Entry 9ETZ (electron microscopy, 2.40 A resolution); this record covers chains L and M of the 32 polymer chains in the assembly.

Chain L:
Name: Cytochrome b-c1 complex subunit 1, mitochondrial
Organism: Saccharomyces cerevisiae
UniProt: P07256 (QCR1_YEAST); residue numbers follow UniProt; this construct covers 27-457
Chain sequence (431 residues; row label = number of the first residue in the row):
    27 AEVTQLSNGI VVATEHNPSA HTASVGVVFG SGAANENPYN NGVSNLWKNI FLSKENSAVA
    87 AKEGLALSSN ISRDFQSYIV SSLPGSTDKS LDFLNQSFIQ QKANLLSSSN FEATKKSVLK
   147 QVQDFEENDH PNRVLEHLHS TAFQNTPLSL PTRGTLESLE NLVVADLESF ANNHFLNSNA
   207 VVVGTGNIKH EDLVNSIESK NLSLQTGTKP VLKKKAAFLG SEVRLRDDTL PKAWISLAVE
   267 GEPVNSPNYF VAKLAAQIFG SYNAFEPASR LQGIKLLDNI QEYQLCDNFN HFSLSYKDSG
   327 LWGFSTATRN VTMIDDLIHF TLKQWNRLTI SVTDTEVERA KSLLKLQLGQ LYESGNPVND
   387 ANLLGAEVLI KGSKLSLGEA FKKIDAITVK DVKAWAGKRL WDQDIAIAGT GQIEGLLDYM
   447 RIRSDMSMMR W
Residues lining bound ligands: 1,2-diacyl-sn-glycero-3-phoshocholine (PCF): Trp427, Asp428, Ser453, Met454, Met455

Chain M:
Name: Cytochrome b-c1 complex subunit 2, mitochondrial
Organism: Saccharomyces cerevisiae
UniProt: P07257 (QCR2_YEAST); residues 17-368 here = UniProt positions 17-368
Chain sequence (352 residues; numbered 17 to 368; the number before each row is that of its first residue):
    17 LTVSARDAPT KISTLAVKVH GGSRYATKDG VAHLLNRFNF QNTNTRSALK LVRESELLGG
    77 TFKSTLDREY ITLKATFLKD DLPYYVNALA DVLYKTAFKP HELTESVLPA ARYDYAVAEQ
   137 CPVKSAEDQL YAITFRKGLG NPLLYDGVER VSLQDIKDFA DKVYTKENLE VSGENVVEAD
   197 LKRFVDESLL STLPAGKSLV SKSEPKFFLG EENRVRFIGD SVAAIGIPVN KASLAQYEVL
   257 ANYLTSALSE LSGLISSAKL DKFTDGGLFT LFVRDQDSAV VSSNIKKIVA DLKKGKDLSP
   317 AINYTKLKNA VQNESVSSPI ELNFDAVKDF KLGKFNYVAV GDVSNLPYLD EL
UniProt features mapped onto this chain:
  - modified residue (Phosphoserine): Ser141, Ser168

How chain L and chain M interact:
Residue-residue contacts (44):
  Ser45(L) - Arg22(M)  hydrogen bond
  His47(L) - Glu330(M)  salt bridge
  Thr48(L) - Leu323(M)
  Lys80(L) - Ala263(M)
  Ser83(L) - Ala263(M)
  Ala84(L) - Ala263(M)
  Ala84(L) - Leu264(M)
  Ala87(L) - Leu264(M)  hydrophobic
  Ala87(L) - Tyr320(M)
  Lys88(L) - Leu264(M)
  Gly90(L) - Leu323(M)
  Leu91(L) - Tyr320(M)
  Ala92(L) - Lys324(M)
  Ser107(L) - Leu323(M)
  Ser108(L) - Leu323(M)
  Leu109(L) - Leu323(M)
  Leu109(L) - Ala326(M)  hydrophobic
  Phe291(L) - Tyr129(M)  hydrophobic
  Glu292(L) - Arg53(M)  salt bridge
  Leu297(L) - Ala64(M)
  Leu297(L) - Leu65(M)  hydrophobic
  Leu297(L) - Val68(M)
  Leu297(L) - Arg69(M)  hydrogen bond (backbone-side chain)
  Gln298(L) - Arg69(M)
  Gln298(L) - Glu72(M)
  Gly299(L) - Arg69(M)
  Gly299(L) - Glu72(M)  hydrogen bond (backbone-side chain)
  Arg365(L) - Glu72(M)  salt bridge
  Arg365(L) - Leu73(M)
  Ser368(L) - Glu72(M)
  Ser368(L) - Leu73(M)  hydrogen bond (side chain-backbone)
  Ser368(L) - Gly75(M)
  Leu372(L) - Ile28(M)  hydrophobic
  Leu372(L) - Gly75(M)
  Leu372(L) - Phe93(M)  hydrophobic
  Gly375(L) - Ile28(M)
  Gln376(L) - Thr92(M)
  Glu379(L) - Thr26(M)  hydrogen bond
  Glu379(L) - Lys27(M)  hydrogen bond (side chain-backbone)
  Glu379(L) - Ile28(M)  hydrogen bond (side chain-backbone)
  Glu379(L) - Asn191(M)  hydrogen bond
  Leu403(L) - Lys27(M)
  Gly404(L) - Lys27(M)
  Phe407(L) - Lys27(M)
Also at the interface, not in a pair above, chain L (35 interface residues in all): Ala46, Pro293, Ala294, Thr361, Leu369, Lys371, Gly381
Also at the interface, not in a pair above, chain M (34 interface residues in all): Gln57, Leu74, Gly76, Thr77, Leu94, Ser122, Ala126, Ser265, Glu266, Asn319, Val327

Summary:
35 residues of chain L face 34 of chain M across their interface, with 8 hydrogen bonds and 3 salt bridges.
Polar contacts include His47(L)-Glu330(M), Glu292(L)-Arg53(M) and Arg365(L)-Glu72(M). Chain L binds
1,2-diacyl-sn-glycero-3-phoshocholine.
Chain L is Cytochrome b-c1 complex subunit 1, mitochondrial and chain M is Cytochrome b-c1 complex subunit 2,
mitochondrial, both from Saccharomyces cerevisiae; the structure, III2IV respiratory supercomplex from
Saccharomyces cerevisiae, was determined by electron microscopy.
